8H94 - chains B and C of the 3 polymer chains in the assembly; structure by electron microscopy, 2.90 A resolution.

== Chain B ==
Name: Transducin-like enhancer protein 6
Source organism: Mus musculus
UniProt: Q9WVB3 (TLE6_MOUSE); residues 1-581 here = UniProt positions 1-581
Chain sequence (581 residues; row label = number of the first residue in the row):
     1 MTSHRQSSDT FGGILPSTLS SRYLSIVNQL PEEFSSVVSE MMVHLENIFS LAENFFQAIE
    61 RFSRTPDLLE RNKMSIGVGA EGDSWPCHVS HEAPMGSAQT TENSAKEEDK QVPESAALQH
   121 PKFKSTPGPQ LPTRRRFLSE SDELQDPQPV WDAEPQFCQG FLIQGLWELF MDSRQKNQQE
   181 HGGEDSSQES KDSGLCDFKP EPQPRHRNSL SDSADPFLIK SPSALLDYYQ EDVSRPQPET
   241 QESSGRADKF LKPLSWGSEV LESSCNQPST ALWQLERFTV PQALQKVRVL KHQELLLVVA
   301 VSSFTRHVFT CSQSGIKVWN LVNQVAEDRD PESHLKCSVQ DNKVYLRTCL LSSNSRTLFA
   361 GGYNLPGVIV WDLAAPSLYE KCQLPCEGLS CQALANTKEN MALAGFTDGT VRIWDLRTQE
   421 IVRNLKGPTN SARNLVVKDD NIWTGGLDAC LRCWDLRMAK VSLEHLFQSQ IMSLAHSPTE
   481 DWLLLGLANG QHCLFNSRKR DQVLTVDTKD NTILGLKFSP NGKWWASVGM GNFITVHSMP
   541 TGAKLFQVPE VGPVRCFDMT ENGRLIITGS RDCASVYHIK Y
Unresolved in the structure: 1-145, 178-246

== Chain C ==
Name: Oocyte-expressed protein homolog
Source organism: Mus musculus
UniProt: Q9CWE6 (OOEP_MOUSE); residue numbers follow UniProt; this construct covers 1-164
Chain sequence (164 residues; numbered 1 to 164; the number before each row is that of its first residue):
     1 MASHTADADA KPDSDSQKLL NVLPVSLRLR TRPWWFPIQE VSNPLVLYME AWVAERVIGT
    61 DQAEISEIEW MCQALLTVDS VNSGNLAEIT IFGQPSAQTR MKNILLNMAA WHKENELQRA
   121 VKVKEVEEFL KIRASSILSK LSKKGLKLAG FPLPLEGRET QMES
Unresolved in the structure: 1-25, 115-164
UniProt features mapped onto this chain:
  - mutagenesis: Arg32 (R32W/P/G: Impaired formation of the subcortical maternal complex (SCMC))

== How chain B and chain C interact ==
Contacting residue pairs (28; chain B residue first):
  Trp256(B) with Gln94(C)
  Ser258(B) with Gln94(C)
  Phe304(B) with Trp70(C); Met71(C)
  Thr305(B) with Trp70(C); Gln73(C)
  Arg306(B) with Pro37(C); Glu40(C), salt bridge
  His307(B) with Trp34(C); Trp35(C)
  Val322(B) with Glu40(C)
  Asn323(B) with Gln39(C), hydrogen bond
  Glu332(B) with Trp34(C)
  Asn354(B) with Trp70(C)
  Ser355(B) with Trp70(C)
  Arg356(B) with Glu67(C), salt bridge; Trp70(C)
  Leu373(B) with Trp34(C); Trp35(C); Trp70(C)
  Ala374(B) with Trp35(C); Trp70(C), hydrophobic
  Ala375(B) with Trp34(C); Trp35(C)
  Pro376(B) with Pro33(C); Trp34(C), hydrogen bond (backbone-backbone)
  Ser377(B) with Trp34(C)
  Leu378(B) with Trp34(C)
Other interface residues (no listed pair), chain B (21 interface residues in all): Val318, Asn320, Ser333
Other interface residues (no listed pair), chain C (13 interface residues in all): Arg32, Pro95

== Summary ==
The interface between chain B and chain C involves 21 residues on one side and 13 on the other; the contacts
include 2 hydrogen bonds and 2 salt bridges. Polar pairs include Arg306(B)-Glu40(C), Arg356(B)-Glu67(C) and
Asn323(B)-Gln39(C). UniProt lists one mutagenesis site on chain C.
Here chain B is Transducin-like enhancer protein 6 and chain C is Oocyte-expressed protein homolog, both from
Mus musculus. Entry 8H94 (Structure of mouse SCMC bound with KH domain of FILIA) was determined by electron
microscopy, deposited together with 8H93, 8H95 and 8H96.
